6HVR - chains L and M of the 28 polymer chains in the assembly; structure by X-ray diffraction, 2.70 A resolution.

[Chain L]
Molecule: Proteasome subunit beta type-6
From: Saccharomyces cerevisiae S288C
Notes: EC 3.4.25.1
UniProt: P23724 (PSB6_YEAST); residues 1-222 here correspond to UniProt positions 20-241 (UniProt number = residue number + 19)
Amino-acid sequence (222 residues; row label = number of the first residue in the row):
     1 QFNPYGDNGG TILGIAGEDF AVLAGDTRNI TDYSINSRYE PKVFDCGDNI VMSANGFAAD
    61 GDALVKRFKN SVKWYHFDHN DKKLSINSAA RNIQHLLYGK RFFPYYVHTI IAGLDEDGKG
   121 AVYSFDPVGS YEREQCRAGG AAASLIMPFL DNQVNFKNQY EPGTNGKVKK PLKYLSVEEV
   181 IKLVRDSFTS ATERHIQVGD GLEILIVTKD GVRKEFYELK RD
Metal / ion sites: Mg2+: Asp222 (shared with 3 residues of chain V)
Ligand contacts: GRW ((2S)-N-[(2S,3R)-1-[[(2S)-1-[4-(aminomethyl)phenyl]-4-methylsulfonyl-butan-2-yl]amino]-3-oxidanyl-1-oxidanylidene-butan-2-yl]-2-[[(2R)-2-azido-3-phenyl-propanoyl]amino]-4-methyl-pentanamide): Pro104, Tyr106, Asp126, Pro127, Val128, Ser130, Glu132

[Chain M]
Molecule: Proteasome subunit beta type-7
From: Saccharomyces cerevisiae S288C
Notes: EC 3.4.25.1
UniProt: P30657 (PSB7_YEAST); residues -12 to 233 here correspond to UniProt positions 21-266 (UniProt number = residue number + 33)
Amino-acid sequence (246 residues; row label = number of the first residue in the row; numbers below 1 keep their minus sign (Thr-12 is residue -12)):
   -12 TQIANAGASP MVNTQQPIVT GTSVISMKYD NGVIIAADNL GSYGSLLRFN GVERLIPVGD
    48 NTVVGISGDI SDMQHIERLL KDLVTENAYD NPLADAEEAL EPSYIFEYLA TVMYQRRSKM
   108 NPLWNAIIVA GVQSNGDQFL RYVNLLGVTY SSPTLATGFG AHMANPLLRK VVDRESDIPK
   168 TTVQVAEEAI VNAMRVLYYR DARSSRNFSL AIIDKNTGLT FKKNLQVENM KWDFAKDIKG
   228 YGTQKI
Unresolved in the structure: -12 to 0

[How chain L and chain M interact]
Pairs across the interface (42; chain L residue first):
  Gln1(L) - Thr1(M)  hydrogen bond
  Phe2(L) - Thr1(M)
  Phe2(L) - Arg104(M)
  Phe2(L) - Met107(M)
  Phe2(L) - Pro109(M)  hydrophobic
  Phe2(L) - Trp111(M)  hydrophobic
  Phe2(L) - Leu132(M)  hydrophobic
  Phe2(L) - Leu133(M)  hydrophobic
  Asn3(L) - Leu133(M)
  Pro4(L) - Arg104(M)  hydrogen bond (backbone-side chain)
  Pro4(L) - Met107(M)  hydrophobic
  Pro4(L) - Leu133(M)
  Asn8(L) - Val135(M)
  Asn29(L) - Tyr137(M)
  Ser34(L) - His149(M)  hydrogen bond
  Ile35(L) - Arg156(M)  hydrogen bond (backbone-side chain)
  Asn36(L) - Tyr137(M)  hydrogen bond
  Asn36(L) - Ser139(M)
  Asn36(L) - Arg156(M)
  Ser37(L) - Ser138(M)  hydrogen bond (side chain-backbone)
  Tyr39(L) - Ser138(M)
  Glu40(L) - Arg128(M)  salt bridge
  Glu40(L) - Tyr137(M)
  Glu40(L) - Ser138(M)  hydrogen bond (side chain-backbone)
  Phe57(L) - Arg104(M)
  Phe57(L) - Leu133(M)
  Phe57(L) - Val135(M)  hydrophobic
  Ala59(L) - Tyr101(M)
  Ala59(L) - Leu133(M)
  Ala59(L) - Gly134(M)
  Ala59(L) - Val135(M)
  Asp60(L) - Tyr101(M)  hydrogen bond
  Asp60(L) - Arg104(M)  salt bridge
  Asp62(L) - Thr136(M)  hydrogen bond
  Ala63(L) - Tyr101(M)
  Lys66(L) - Glu94(M)  salt bridge
  Phe103(L) - Arg104(M)
  Phe103(L) - Ser105(M)
  Tyr105(L) - Tyr101(M)
  Glu218(L) - Arg161(M)  salt bridge
  Arg221(L) - Asp160(M)  salt bridge
  Arg221(L) - Arg161(M)
Other interface residues (no listed pair), chain L (24 interface residues in all): Tyr5, Lys100
Other interface residues (no listed pair), chain M (22 interface residues in all): Leu142

[Overview]
Chain L and chain M form an interface of 24 and 22 residues respectively, with 9 hydrogen bonds and 5 salt
bridges. Among the polar pairs are Glu40(L)-Arg128(M), Asp60(L)-Arg104(M) and Lys66(L)-Glu94(M). Bound to
chain L: compound GRW.
Here chain L is Proteasome subunit beta type-6 and chain M is Proteasome subunit beta type-7, both from
Saccharomyces cerevisiae S288C. Entry 6HVR (Yeast 20S proteasome with human beta2i (1-53) in complex with 16)
was determined by X-ray diffraction together with 6HTB, 6HTC, 6HTD, 6HTP, 6HTR, 6HUB and 30 further entries
from the same study.
